2I2X - chains A and D of the 4 polymer chains in the assembly; structure by X-ray diffraction, 2.50 A resolution.

== Chain A ==
Name: Methyltransferase 1
Organism: Methanosarcina barkeri
Notes: EC 2.1.1.90
Reference sequence: P94921 (P94921_METBA); numbering as in UniProt (aligned over 1-461)
Amino-acid sequence (461 residues; row label = number of the first residue in the row):
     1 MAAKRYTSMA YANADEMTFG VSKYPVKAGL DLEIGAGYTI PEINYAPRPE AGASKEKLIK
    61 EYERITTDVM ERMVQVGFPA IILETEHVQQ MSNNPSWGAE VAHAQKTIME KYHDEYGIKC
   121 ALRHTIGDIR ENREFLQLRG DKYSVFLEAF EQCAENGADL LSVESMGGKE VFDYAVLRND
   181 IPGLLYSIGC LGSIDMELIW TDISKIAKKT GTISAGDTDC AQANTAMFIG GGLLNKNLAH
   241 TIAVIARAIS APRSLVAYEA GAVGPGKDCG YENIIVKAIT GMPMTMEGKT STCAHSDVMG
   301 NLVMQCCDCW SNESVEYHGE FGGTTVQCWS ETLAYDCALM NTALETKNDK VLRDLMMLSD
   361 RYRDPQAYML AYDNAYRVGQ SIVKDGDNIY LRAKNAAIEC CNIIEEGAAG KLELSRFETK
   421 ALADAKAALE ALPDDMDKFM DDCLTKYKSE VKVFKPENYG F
Not modelled in the structure: 1-2
Bound ions: K+: Glu86, Glu164, Glu313; Zn2+ site 1: Glu164, Cys220, Cys269 (together with K+); Zn2+ site 2: His318, Glu320 (shared with 2 residues of chain C)
Small-molecule neighbours: 5-hydroxybenzimidazolylcob(III)amide (B13): His87, Lys169, Asp173, Ala221, Thr225, Phe228, Ala294, Ser314
From the paper describing this entry:
  - Zn2+ coordination: Glu164, Cys220, Cys269
  - K+ coordination: Glu86, Glu164
  - binding site for Zn2+: Asn224, Glu313
  - binding site for 5-hydroxybenzimidazolylcob(III)amide: Ala294, Phe321
  - catalytic residues: Glu84, Glu86, Cys220, Asp268, Glu287, Glu313 (proposed by the authors, not directly observed)

== Chain D ==
Name: Methyltransferase 1
Organism: Methanosarcina barkeri
Notes: EC 2.1.1.90
Reference sequence: P94920 (P94920_METBA); numbering as in UniProt (aligned over 1-258)
Amino-acid sequence (258 residues; row label = number of the first residue in the row):
     1 MLDFTEASLK KVLTRYNVAL EKALTPEEAA EELYPKDELI YPIAKAIFEG EEDDVVEGLQ
    61 AAIEAGKDPI DLIDDALMVG MGVVIRLYDE GVIFLPNVMM SADAMLEGIE YCKENSGATP
   121 KTKGTVVCHV AEGDVHDIGK NIVTALLRAN GYNVVDLGRD VPAEEVLAAV QKEKPIMLTG
   181 TALMTTTMYA FKEVNDMLLE NGIKIPFACG GGAVNQDFVS QFALGVYGEE AADAPKIADA
   241 IIAGTTDVTE LREKFHKH
Bound ions: 5-hydroxybenzimidazolylcob(III)amide Co near His136 (its only coordinating residue here)
Small-molecule neighbours: 5-hydroxybenzimidazolylcob(III)amide (B13): Gly133, Asp134, Val135, His136, Asp137, Ile138, Gly139, Ile142, Val143, Thr179, Gly180, Thr181, Leu183, Met184, Thr185, Thr186, Ala208, Cys209, Gly210, Gly211, Gly212, Gly228, Glu229, Glu230, Ala231, Ala234
From the paper describing this entry:
  - binding site for 5-hydroxybenzimidazolylcob(III)amide: His136
  - catalytic residues: His136 (proposed by the authors, not directly observed)
  - catalytic residues: Asp134, Thr187 (by similarity / conservation)

== How chain A and chain D interact ==
Residue-residue contacts (24; chain A residue first):
  Gly37(A) with Lys11(D), hydrogen bond (backbone-side chain)
  Lys60(A) with Lys257(D); His258(D), hydrogen bond (side chain-backbone)
  Arg64(A) with Gln216(D); Asp217(D), salt bridge; His258(D), hydrogen bond (side chain-backbone)
  Val74(A) with Tyr16(D)
  Gly77(A) with Leu13(D); Thr14(D), hydrogen bond (backbone-backbone); Tyr16(D)
  Phe78(A) with Tyr16(D), hydrogen bond (backbone-side chain)
  Pro79(A) with Lys11(D); Val12(D); Tyr16(D)
  Glu115(A) with Leu20(D)
  Tyr116(A) with Tyr16(D); Leu20(D), hydrophobic
  Ile118(A) with Tyr16(D)
  Thr342(A) with Phe4(D)
  Glu345(A) with Phe4(D); Ser8(D), hydrogen bond; Lys11(D), salt bridge; Val12(D)
  Asn348(A) with Leu2(D)
Interface residues without a listed pair, chain A (19 interface residues in all): Tyr38, Arg48, Met73, Phe321, Asn341, Thr346
Interface residues without a listed pair, chain D (15 interface residues in all): Asp3, Thr185

== In short ==
Chain A and chain D form an interface of 19 and 15 residues respectively, with 6 hydrogen bonds and 2 salt
bridges. Polar contacts include Arg64(A)-Asp217(D), Glu345(A)-Lys11(D) and Gly37(A)-Lys11(D). Ligands of chain
A: 5-hydroxybenzimidazolylcob(III)amide. The paper reports catalytic residues Glu84(A), Glu86(A) and His136(D)
among others; a binding site for 5-hydroxybenzimidazolylcob(III)amide at Ala294(A), Phe321(A) and His136(D).
Chain A is Methyltransferase 1 and chain D is Methyltransferase 1, both from Methanosarcina barkeri; the
structure, Crystal structure of methanol:cobalamin methyltransferase complex MtaBC from Methanosarcina
barkeri, was determined by X-ray diffraction.
